Entry 5KR2 (X-ray diffraction, 1.78 A resolution); this record covers chains A and D of the 4 polymer chains in the assembly.

[Chain A (and D)]
Protein: Protease PR5-SQV
Organism: Human immunodeficiency virus 1
Notes: chain D of this document is another copy of the same molecule, construct and numbering; everything in this record applies to it too
UniProt: V5YAB1 (V5YAB1_9HIV1); residues 1-99 here = UniProt positions 1-99
Sequence (99 residues; each row starts with the number of its first residue):
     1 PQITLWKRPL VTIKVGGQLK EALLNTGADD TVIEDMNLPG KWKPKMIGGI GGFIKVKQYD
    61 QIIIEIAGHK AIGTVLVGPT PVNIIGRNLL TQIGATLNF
Construct notes: conflict K7 (Gln in V5YAB1), N25 (Asp in V5YAB1), I33 (Leu in V5YAB1), K57 (Arg in V5YAB1), I63 (Thr in V5YAB1), A67 (Cys in V5YAB1), A95 (Cys in V5YAB1)
Ligand contacts: Fortovase (ROC; (2S)-N-[(2S,3R)-4-[(2S,3S,4aS,8aS)-3-(tert-butylcarbamoyl)-3,4,4a,5,6,7,8,8a-octahydro-1H-isoquinolin-2-yl]-3-hydroxy-1 -phenyl-butan-2-yl]-2-(quinolin-2-ylcarbonylamino)butanediamide): N25, G27, A28, D29, D30, I47, G48, G49, I50, F53, T80, P81, I84
From the paper describing this entry:
  - contacts within the chain: D35-P79, D35-G78, K57-V77

[How chain A and chain D interact]
Pairs across the interface (12; chain A residue first):
  D60(A) with K43(D)
  Q61(A) with K43(D); P44(D), hydrogen bond (side chain-backbone); K45(D), hydrogen bond; Q58(D), hydrogen bond
  I63(A) with P44(D), hydrophobic
  I72(A) with P44(D), hydrophobic; K45(D); M46(D), hydrophobic
  T91(A) with F53(D)
  Q92(A) with M46(D); F53(D)
Also at the interface, not in a pair above, chain A (8 interface residues in all): K70, A71
Also at the interface, not in a pair above, chain D (7 interface residues in all): K55

[Overview]
8 residues of chain A face 7 of chain D across their interface; the contacts include 3 hydrogen bonds. Among
the polar pairs are Q61(A)-P44(D), Q61(A)-K45(D) and Q61(A)-Q58(D). Chain A binds Fortovase. The paper reports
contacts within the chain involving D35(A), P79(A) and G78(A) among others.
Chain A and chain D are both Protease PR5-SQV (Human immunodeficiency virus 1); the structure, Protease
PR5-SQV, was determined by X-ray diffraction (same publication as 5KQX, 5KQY, 5KQZ, 5KR0 and 5KR1).
